Entry 6IST (X-ray diffraction, 1.75 A resolution); this record covers chains A and C of the 4 polymer chains in the assembly.

Chain A:
Molecule: Lysin
From: Enterococcus phage IMEEF1
UniProt: S5MRN1 (S5MRN1_9CAUD); numbering as in UniProt (aligned over 168-237)
Amino-acid sequence (70 residues; numbered 168 to 237; the number before each row is that of its first residue):
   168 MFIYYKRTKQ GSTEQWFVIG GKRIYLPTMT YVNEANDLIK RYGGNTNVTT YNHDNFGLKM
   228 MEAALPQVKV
What the authors report for this chain:
  - self-association interface (contacts with another copy of this molecule); pairs are residue here / residue on that copy: Phe184-Met227 (hydrophobic contact), Lys189-Ala231 (hydrogen bond), Ile191-Met227 (hydrophobic contact), Leu193-Met227 (hydrophobic contact), Glu201-Asn222 (hydrogen bond), Arg208-Asn212 (hydrogen bond), Trp183, Ile191

Chain C:
Molecule: Lysin
From: Enterococcus phage IMEEF1
UniProt: S5MRN1 (S5MRN1_9CAUD); numbering as in UniProt; present here: 1-25, 28-119, 122-237
Amino-acid sequence (237 residues; each row starts with the number of its first residue; note: 2 numbers in that range are skipped by the numbering (no residue carries them; nothing is unmodelled there)):
     1 MVKLNDVLSY VNGLVGKGVD ADGWY
    27 G
   27A T
    28 QCMDLTVDVM QRFFGWRPYG NAIALVDQPL PAGFQRIRTT SSTQIKAGDV MIWGLGYYAQ
    88 YGHTGIATED GRADGTFVSV DQNWINPSLE VG
   121 S
  121A P
   122 AAAIHHNMDG VWGVIRPPYE AASTPKPPAP KPDKPNLGQF KGDDDIMFIY YKRTKQGSTE
   182 QWFVIGGKRI YLPTMTYVNE ANDLIKRYGG NTNVTTYNHD NFGLKMMEAA LPQVKV
Unresolved in the structure: 144-167
Ion coordination: Ca2+: Asp20, Asp22, Trp24, Gly27, Asp31
What the authors report for this chain:
  - catalytic residues: Cys29, His90, Asn110
  - Ca2+ coordination: Asp20, Asp22, Trp24, Gly27, Asp31
  - mutagenesis - C29A, H90A, N110A: decreased catalytic activity
  - mutagenesis - F184R/Y218A: abolished growth
  - mutagenesis - R190E: abolished catalytic activity

How chain A and chain C interact:
Pairs across the interface (28; chain A residue first):
  Phe169(A) - Tyr209(C)  hydrophobic
  Asn212(A) - Arg208(C)  hydrogen bond (side chain-backbone)
  Asn212(A) - Tyr209(C)
  Asn214(A) - Arg208(C)
  Asn214(A) - Tyr209(C)
  Thr216(A) - Arg208(C)
  Tyr218(A) - Leu205(C)
  Tyr218(A) - Arg208(C)  hydrogen bond
  Tyr218(A) - Tyr209(C)  hydrogen bond
  Asn222(A) - Glu201(C)  hydrogen bond
  Phe223(A) - Thr197(C)
  Phe223(A) - Tyr198(C)  hydrophobic
  Phe223(A) - Glu201(C)
  Gly224(A) - Glu201(C)
  Gly224(A) - Leu205(C)
  Lys226(A) - Val237(C)
  Met227(A) - Phe184(C)  hydrophobic
  Met227(A) - Ile191(C)
  Met227(A) - Leu193(C)  hydrophobic
  Met227(A) - Tyr198(C)
  Met227(A) - Ala202(C)
  Met227(A) - Val237(C)  hydrophobic
  Ala230(A) - Val235(C)
  Ala230(A) - Lys236(C)
  Ala231(A) - Ile186(C)
  Ala231(A) - Lys189(C)  hydrogen bond (backbone-side chain)
  Leu232(A) - Gly187(C)
  Pro233(A) - Lys189(C)
Also at the interface, not in a pair above, chain A (16 interface residues in all): Tyr171, Met228
Also at the interface, not in a pair above, chain C (17 interface residues in all): Gly210

In short:
Chain A and chain C form an interface of 16 and 17 residues respectively; the contacts include 5 hydrogen
bonds. Among the polar pairs are Asn212(A)-Arg208(C), Tyr218(A)-Arg208(C) and Tyr218(A)-Tyr209(C). From the
paper: catalytic residues Cys29(C), His90(C) and Asn110(C); C29A, H90A and N110A of chain C reduce catalytic
activity; 5 substitutions were tested in all.
Chain A is Lysin and chain C is Lysin, both from Enterococcus phage IMEEF1; the structure, Crystal structure
of a wild type endolysin LysIME-EF1, was determined by X-ray diffraction (same publication as 6L00).
